Entry 2QRE (X-ray diffraction, 3.01 A resolution); this record covers chains A and G of the 3 polymer chains in the assembly.

== Chain A ==
Molecule: SNF1-like protein kinase ssp2
Organism: Schizosaccharomyces pombe
Notes: EC 2.7.11.1; fragment: C-terminal residues:440-576
Reference sequence: O74536 (SNF1_SCHPO); residue numbers follow UniProt; this construct covers 440-576
Chain sequence (137 residues; each row starts with the number of its first residue):
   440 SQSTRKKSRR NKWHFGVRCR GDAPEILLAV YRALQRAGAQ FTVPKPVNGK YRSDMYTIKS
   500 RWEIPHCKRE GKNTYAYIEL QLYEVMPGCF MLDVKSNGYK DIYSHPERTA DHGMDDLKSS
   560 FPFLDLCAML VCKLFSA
Unresolved in the structure: 440-450, 488-491, 544-556
Curated features (UniProtKB/Swiss-Prot):
  - modified residue: Ser-442 (Phosphoserine)

== Chain G ==
Molecule: Protein C1556.08c
Organism: Schizosaccharomyces pombe
Reference sequence: Q10343 (YL28_SCHPO); residues 3-334 here = UniProt positions 3-334
Chain sequence (334 residues; each row starts with the number of its first residue):
     1 AMDVQETQKG ALKEIQAFIR SRTSYDVLPT SFRLIVFDVT LFVKTSLSLL TLNNIVSAPL
    61 WDSEANKFAG LLTMADFVNV IKYYYQSSSF PEAIAEIDKF RLLGLREVER KIGAIPPETI
   121 YVHPMHSLMD ACLAMSKSRA RRIPLIDVDG ETGSEMIVSV LTQYRILKFI SMNCKETAML
   181 RVPLNQMTIG TWSNLATASM ETKVYDVIKM LAEKNISAVP IVNSEGTLLN VYESVDVMHL
   241 IQDGDYSNLD LSVGEALLKR PANFDGVHTC RATDRLDGIF DAIKHSRVHR LFVVDENLKL
   301 EGILSLADIL NYIIYDKTTT PGVPEQTDNF ESAV
Unresolved in the structure: 1, 317-334
Differences from the reference sequence: expression tag (1-2)
Residues lining bound ligands: aminoimidazole 4-carboxamide ribonucleotide (AMZ): Arg-139, Arg-141, Gly-190, Thr-191, Asn-194, Leu-195, Ala-196, Lys-214, Asn-215, Ile-216, Ser-217, Ala-218, Pro-220, Ile-303, Ser-305, Ala-307, Asp-308

== Interface between chain A and chain G ==
Contacting residue pairs (22; chain A residue first):
  His-505(A) / Glu-64(G)
  His-505(A) / Ala-65(G)
  His-505(A) / Asn-66(G)
  His-505(A) / Thr-152(G)
  His-505(A) / Ser-154(G)
  Cys-506(A) / Thr-152(G)
  Arg-508(A) / Glu-64(G)  salt bridge
  Lys-511(A) / Thr-152(G)  hydrogen bond (side chain-backbone)
  Tyr-538(A) / Asp-149(G)
  Tyr-538(A) / Glu-151(G)
  Tyr-538(A) / Thr-152(G)
  Lys-539(A) / Glu-151(G)
  Asp-540(A) / Glu-151(G)  hydrogen bond (backbone-side chain)
  Lys-557(A) / Asp-149(G)
  Lys-557(A) / Met-156(G)
  Ser-558(A) / Met-156(G)
  Phe-560(A) / Trp-61(G)  hydrophobic
  Phe-560(A) / Ser-154(G)
  Pro-561(A) / Asn-66(G)
  Asp-564(A) / Trp-61(G)  hydrogen bond
  Asp-564(A) / Ser-63(G)
  Asp-564(A) / Asn-66(G)  hydrogen bond
Other interface residues (no listed pair), chain A (15 interface residues in all): Ile-503, Thr-513, Tyr-542
Other interface residues (no listed pair), chain G (13 interface residues in all): Asp-147, Gly-153, Ile-157

== In short ==
The interface between chain A and chain G involves 15 residues on one side and 13 on the other, with 4
hydrogen bonds and 1 salt bridge. Polar pairs include Arg-508(A)/Glu-64(G), Lys-511(A)/Thr-152(G) and
Asp-540(A)/Glu-151(G). Chain G binds aminoimidazole 4-carboxamide ribonucleotide.
Here chain A is SNF1-like protein kinase ssp2 and chain G is Protein C1556.08c, both from Schizosaccharomyces
pombe. Entry 2QRE (Crystal structure of the adenylate sensor from AMP-activated protein kinase in complex with
5-aminoimidazole-4-carboxamide 1-beta-D-ribofuranotide (ZMP)) was determined by X-ray diffraction together
with 2QR1, 2QRC and 2QRD from the same study.
